Entry 3NP1 (X-ray diffraction, 2.30 A resolution); this record covers chain A.

[Chain A]
Name: Nitrophorin 1
From: Rhodnius prolixus
UniProtKB: Q26239 (NP1_RHOPR); residues 1-184 here correspond to UniProt positions 24-207 (UniProt number = residue number + 23)
Amino-acid sequence (184 residues; row label = number of the first residue in the row):
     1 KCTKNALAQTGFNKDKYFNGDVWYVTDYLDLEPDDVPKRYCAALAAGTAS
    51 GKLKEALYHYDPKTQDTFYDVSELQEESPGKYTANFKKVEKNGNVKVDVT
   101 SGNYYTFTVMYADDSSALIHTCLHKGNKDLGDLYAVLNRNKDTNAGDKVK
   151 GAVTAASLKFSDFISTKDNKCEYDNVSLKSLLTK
Disulfide bonds: C2-C122, C41-C171
Ion coordination: heme Fe: H59 (together with cyanide ion)
Residues lining bound ligands:
  - cyanide ion (CYN): H59, L123, L133
  - heme (HEM): V25, Y28, D30, K38, Y40, A42, L44, L57, H59, F68, D70, F86, K88, Y105, I119, T121, L123, K125, L130, L133
Swiss-Prot annotation at these positions:
  - binding site (heme): H59

[Summary]
Ligands of chain A: cyanide ion and heme. UniProt lists heme-binding residue H59.
Chain A is Nitrophorin 1 (Rhodnius prolixus); the structure, Crystal structure of the complex of nitrophorin 1
from rhodnius prolixus with cyanide, was determined by X-ray diffraction, deposited together with 1NP1 and
2NP1.
